PDB entry 5LLI | X-ray diffraction, 2.40 A resolution | chains B and C of the 3 polymer chains in the assembly

# Chain B
Molecule: Transcription elongation factor B polypeptide 1
Organism: Homo sapiens
UniProt: Q15369 (ELOC_HUMAN); residues 17-112 here = UniProt positions 17-112
Sequence (97 residues; row label = number of the first residue in the row):
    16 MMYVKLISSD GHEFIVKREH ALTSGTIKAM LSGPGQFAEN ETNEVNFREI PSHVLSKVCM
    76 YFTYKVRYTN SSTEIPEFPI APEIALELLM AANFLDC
Not modelled in the structure: 48-57
Sequence notes: initiating methionine (16)

# Chain C
Molecule: Von Hippel-Lindau disease tumor suppressor
Organism: Homo sapiens
UniProt: P40337 (VHL_HUMAN); residue numbers follow UniProt; this construct covers 54-213
Sequence (162 residues; numbered 52 to 213; the number before each row is that of its first residue):
    52 GSMEAGRPRP VLRSVNSREP SQVIFCNRSP RVVLPVWLNF DGEPQPYPTL PPGTGRRIHS
   112 YRGHLWLFRD AGTHDGLLVN QTELFVPSLN VDGQPIFANI TLPVYTLKER CLQVVRSLVK
   172 PENYRRLDIV RSLYEDLEDH PNVQKDLERL TQERIAHQRM GD
Not modelled in the structure: 52-61, 204-213
Sequence notes: expression tag (52-53)
Modified / non-standard residues: C77 (S-(dimethylarsenic)cysteine; CAS)
Swiss-Prot annotation at these positions:
  - region: T157 to V166 (Interaction with Elongin BC complex)
  - natural variant: L63 (L63P: In PCC), R64 (R64P: In PCC), S65 (S65A: In PCC; S65L: In VHLD; S65W: In VHLD), V66 to Q73 (deletion: In VHLD), S68 (S68W: In PCC and VHLD), E70 (E70K: In VHLD), V74 (V74G: In VHLD), I75 (deletion: In VHLD), F76 (F76I: In VHLD; F76L: In VHLD; F76S: In VHLD; deletion: In VHLD), N78 (N78H: In VHLD; N78S: In VHLD; N78T: In VHLD), R79 (R79P: In VHLD), S80 (S80I: In VHLD; S80N: In PCC and VHLD; S80R: In VHLD), 64 further natural variant entries in UniProt
  - mutagenesis: Y98 (Y98N: No interaction with HIF1A. No HIF1A degradation)
Residues lining bound ligands: 6Z3 ((2S,4R)-1-[(2S)-2-[(1-cyanocyclopropyl)carbonylamino]-3,3-dimethyl-butanoyl]-N-[[4-(4-methyl-1,3-thiazol-5-yl)phenyl]methyl]-4-oxidanyl-pyrrolidine-2-carboxamide): N67, R69, F76, P86, W88, F91, Y98, P99, L101, R107, I109, H110, S111, Y112, H115, W117
What the authors report for this chain:
  - binding site for 6Z3: R69
  - conformationally variable residues (side-chain flip): R69

# Interface between chain B and chain C
Pairs across the interface (30):
  Y76(B) - Y156(C)  hydrogen bond (side chain-backbone)
  Y76(B) - T157(C)
  Y76(B) - L158(C)  hydrogen bond (side chain-backbone)
  Y83(B) - V155(C)
  S87(B) - Q132(C)
  E89(B) - R79(C)
  I90(B) - L153(C)
  I90(B) - V155(C)  hydrophobic
  E92(B) - P81(C)
  E92(B) - R82(C)  salt bridge
  E92(B) - L153(C)
  E92(B) - R161(C)  salt bridge
  F93(B) - L158(C)  hydrophobic
  F93(B) - R161(C)  hydrogen bond (backbone-side chain)
  I95(B) - R161(C)
  I95(B) - V165(C)
  P97(B) - L169(C)  hydrophobic
  L101(B) - L178(C)  hydrophobic
  L103(B) - L158(C)  hydrophobic
  L103(B) - C162(C)  hydrophobic
  L104(B) - K159(C)
  L104(B) - C162(C)
  L104(B) - L163(C)  hydrophobic
  A107(B) - L158(C)  hydrophobic
  A107(B) - K159(C)
  N108(B) - K159(C)  hydrogen bond
  N108(B) - L184(C)
  C112(B) - T157(C)
  C112(B) - L158(C)  hydrogen bond (backbone-backbone)
  C112(B) - K159(C)  hydrogen bond (backbone-backbone)
Interface residues without a listed pair, chain B (23 interface residues in all): V73, Y79, K80, T84, S86, P91, A100, M105
Interface residues without a listed pair, chain C (23 interface residues in all): S80, P154, Q164, V166, D179, I180

# Overview
The chain B/chain C interface involves 23 residues from each chain; the contacts include 6 hydrogen bonds and
2 salt bridges. Among the polar pairs are E92(B)-R82(C), E92(B)-R161(C) and Y76(B)-Y156(C). Bound to chain C:
compound 6Z3. From the paper: a binding site for 6Z3 at R69(C); conformational variability at R69(C).
Chain B is Transcription elongation factor B polypeptide 1 and chain C is Von Hippel-Lindau disease tumor
suppressor, both from Homo sapiens; the structure, pVHL:EloB:EloC in complex with VH298, was determined by
X-ray diffraction.
